Entry 6WC5 (X-ray diffraction, 2.90 A resolution); this record covers chains B and E of the 5 polymer chains in the assembly.

# Chain B
Name: Myocyte-specific enhancer factor 2B
Organism: Homo sapiens
UniProtKB: Q02080 (MEF2B_HUMAN); residue numbers follow UniProt; this construct covers 2-91
Chain sequence (90 residues; each row starts with the number of its first residue):
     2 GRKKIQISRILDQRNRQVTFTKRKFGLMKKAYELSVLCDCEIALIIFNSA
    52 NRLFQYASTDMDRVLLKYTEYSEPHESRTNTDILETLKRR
Curated features (UniProtKB/Swiss-Prot):
  - DNA-binding region: Ala-58 to Glu-86 (Mef2-type)
From the paper describing this entry:
  - post-translational modification sites: Thr-80 (citing earlier work)

# Chain E
Molecule: Myocardin enhancer DNA
Sequence (22 nucleotides; each row starts with the number of its first residue):
     1 AAGCACTTTCTTAAAATAGTGG
Not modelled in the structure: 22

# How chain B and chain E interact
Pairs across the interface (10):
  Gly-2(B) / DA13(E)  base contact
  Gly-2(B) / DA14(E)  sugar contact
  Arg-3(B) / DT11(E)  hydrogen bond to the base
  Arg-3(B) / DT12(E)  hydrogen bond to the sugar
  Arg-3(B) / DA13(E)  hydrogen bond to the sugar
  Lys-4(B) / DA14(E)  sugar contact
  Lys-5(B) / DA15(E)  phosphate contact
  Arg-15(B) / DC6(E)  salt bridge to the phosphate
  Lys-31(B) / DA16(E)  hydrogen bond to the phosphate
  Lys-31(B) / DT17(E)  salt bridge to the phosphate

# In short
6 residues of chain B and 8 residues of chain E are in contact, with 4 hydrogen bonds and 2 salt bridges.
Among the polar pairs are Arg-3(B)/DT11(E), Arg-3(B)/DT12(E) and Arg-3(B)/DA13(E). The paper reports a
modification site at Thr-80(B).
Chain B is Myocyte-specific enhancer factor 2B (Homo sapiens) and chain E is Myocardin enhancer DNA; the
structure, Crystal Structure of a Ternary MEF2B/NKX2-5/myocardin enhancer DNA Complex, was determined by X-ray
diffraction (same publication as 6WC2).
